Entry 7NW1 (X-ray diffraction, 1.95 A resolution); this record covers chains AAA and FFF.

# Chain AAA
Protein: Ubiquitin-fold modifier-conjugating enzyme 1
Organism: Homo sapiens
UniProtKB: Q9Y3C8 (UFC1_HUMAN); residues 1-167 here = UniProt positions 1-167
Sequence (168 residues; each row starts with the number of its first residue; numbering starts at 0):
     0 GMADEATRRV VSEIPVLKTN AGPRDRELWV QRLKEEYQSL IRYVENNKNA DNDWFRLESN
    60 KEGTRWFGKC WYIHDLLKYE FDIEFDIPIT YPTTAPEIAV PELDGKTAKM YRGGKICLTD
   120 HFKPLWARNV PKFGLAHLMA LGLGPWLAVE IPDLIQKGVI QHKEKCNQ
Unresolved in the structure: 0-2, 166-167
Construct notes: expression tag (0)
From the paper describing this entry:
  - catalytic residues: C116 (citing earlier work)
  - contacts within the chain: Y110-C116 (hydrogen bond)
  - post-translational modification sites: Y36 (citing earlier work)
  - mutagenesis - Y110F: unchanged catalytic activity on transfer
  - mutagenesis - Y110A, Y110A/F121A, F121A: decreased catalytic activity on UFM1 transfer

# Chain FFF
Protein: Ubiquitin-like modifier-activating enzyme 5
Organism: Homo sapiens
UniProtKB: Q9GZZ9 (UBA5_HUMAN); residues 168-183 here correspond to UniProt positions 389-404 (UniProt number = residue number + 221)
Sequence (16 residues; each row starts with the number of its first residue):
   168 DSGESLEDLM AKMKNM
Unresolved in the structure: 168-169
From the paper describing this entry:
  - mutagenesis - L176R, M180R: decreased catalytic activity

# How chain AAA and chain FFF interact
Pairs across the interface (20):
  L32(AAA) with L173(FFF), hydrophobic
  K33(AAA) with E171(FFF), hydrogen bond (side chain-backbone); S172(FFF); L173(FFF); L176(FFF)
  Y36(AAA) with L176(FFF); M177(FFF); M180(FFF), hydrophobic
  L39(AAA) with M180(FFF), hydrophobic
  I40(AAA) with L176(FFF); K179(FFF); M183(FFF)
  V43(AAA) with M180(FFF), hydrophobic; M183(FFF), hydrophobic
  E44(AAA) with M183(FFF)
  K47(AAA) with M183(FFF), hydrogen bond (side chain-backbone)
  R55(AAA) with M183(FFF), hydrogen bond (side chain-backbone)
  L56(AAA) with M180(FFF)
  E57(AAA) with K181(FFF)
  S58(AAA) with M177(FFF)
Other interface residues (no listed pair), chain AAA (16 interface residues in all): Q37, F54, N59, K60
Interface features reported in the paper:
  - residue pairs: K47(AAA)-M183(FFF) (hydrogen bond), R55(AAA)-M183(FFF) (hydrogen bond), E57(AAA)-K181(FFF)
  - interface residues, chain AAA: L32(AAA), L39(AAA), F54(AAA), L56(AAA)
  - interface residues, chain FFF: M180(FFF)
  - hot spots on chain FFF (mutagenesis) - L176R, M180R: abolished binding to Ubiquitin-fold modifier-conjugating enzyme 1 (chain AAA)

# Overview
16 residues of chain AAA face 9 of chain FFF across their interface, with 3 hydrogen bonds. Among the polar
pairs are K33(AAA)-E171(FFF), K47(AAA)-M183(FFF) and R55(AAA)-M183(FFF). The paper describes hydrogen bonds
between K47(AAA) and M183(FFF) and R55(AAA) and M183(FFF); a contact between E57(AAA) and K181(FFF). From the
paper: the catalytic residue C116(AAA); Y110A, Y110A/F121A and F121A of chain AAA reduce catalytic activity on
UFM1 transfer; 6 substitutions were tested in all.
Chain AAA is Ubiquitin-fold modifier-conjugating enzyme 1 and chain FFF is Ubiquitin-like modifier-activating
enzyme 5, both from Homo sapiens; the structure, Crystal structure of UFC1 in complex with UBA5, was
determined by X-ray diffraction, deposited together with 7NVJ and 7NVK.
